PDB entry 9VCL | electron microscopy, 3.08 A resolution | chains B and T of the 4 polymer chains in the assembly

== Chain B ==
Molecule: Guanine-N7 methyltransferase nsp14
From: Severe acute respiratory syndrome coronavirus 2
Notes: EC 2.1.1.56, 3.1.13.-
UniProt: P0DTD1 (R1AB_SARS2); residues 1-527 here correspond to UniProt positions 5926-6452 (UniProt number = residue number + 5925)
Amino-acid sequence (527 residues; row label = number of the first residue in the row):
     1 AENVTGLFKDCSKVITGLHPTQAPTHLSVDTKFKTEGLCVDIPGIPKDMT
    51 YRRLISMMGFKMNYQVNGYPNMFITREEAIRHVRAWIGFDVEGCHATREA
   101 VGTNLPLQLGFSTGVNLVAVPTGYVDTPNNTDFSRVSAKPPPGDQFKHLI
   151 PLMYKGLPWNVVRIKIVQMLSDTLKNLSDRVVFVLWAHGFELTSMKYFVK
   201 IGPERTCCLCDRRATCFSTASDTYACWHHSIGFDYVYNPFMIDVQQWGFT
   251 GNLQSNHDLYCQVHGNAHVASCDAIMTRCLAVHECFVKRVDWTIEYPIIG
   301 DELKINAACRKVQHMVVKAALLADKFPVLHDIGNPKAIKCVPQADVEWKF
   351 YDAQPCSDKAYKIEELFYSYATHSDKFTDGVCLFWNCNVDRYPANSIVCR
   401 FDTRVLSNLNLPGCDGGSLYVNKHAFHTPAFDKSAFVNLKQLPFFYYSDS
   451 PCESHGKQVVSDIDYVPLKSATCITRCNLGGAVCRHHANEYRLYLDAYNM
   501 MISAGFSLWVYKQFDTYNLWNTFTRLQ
Not modelled in the structure: 1, 455-464, 524-527
Swiss-Prot annotation at these positions:
  - region: Cys414 to Thr428 (GpppA-binding)
  - active site: Asp90, Glu92, Glu191, His268, Asp273
  - binding site (Mg(2+)): Asp90, Glu92, Glu191, His268, Asp273
  - binding site (Zn(2+)): Cys207, Cys210, Cys226, His229, His257, Cys261, His264, Cys279, Cys452, Cys477, Cys484, His487
  - binding site (S-adenosyl-L-methionine): Asp331 to Ala337
  - site: Gln527 (Cleavage)

== Chain T ==
Molecule: 28-nt RNA strand
Sequence (28 nucleotides; numbered 5 to 32; the number before each row is that of its first residue):
     5 AAGUGAUUUUAAUAGCUUCUUAGGAUGA

== How chain B and chain T interact ==
Contacting residue pairs (9):
  Gly6(B) with G9(T), phosphate contact
  His95(B) with G7(T), sugar contact
  Arg98(B) with A5(T), salt bridge to the phosphate
  Val101(B) with A6(T), base contact
  Gly102(B) with G7(T), phosphate contact
  Thr103(B) with G7(T), hydrogen bond to the sugar
  Asn104(B) with G7(T), base contact; U8(T), sugar contact
  Lys139(B) with G7(T), salt bridge to the phosphate
Interface residues without a listed pair, chain B (11 interface residues in all): Lys9, Lys13, Met58

== In short ==
The interface between chain B and chain T involves 11 residues on one side and 5 on the other; the contacts
include 1 hydrogen bond and 2 salt bridges. Among the polar pairs are Thr103(B)-G7(T), Arg98(B)-A5(T) and
Lys139(B)-G7(T).
Here chain B is Guanine-N7 methyltransferase nsp14 (Severe acute respiratory syndrome coronavirus 2) and chain
T is a 28-nt RNA strand. Entry 9VCL (Cryo-EM structure of SARS-CoV-2 nsp10/nsp14:RNA:ATMP complex) was
determined by electron microscopy, deposited together with 9VCK.
